1VKX - chains A and B of the 4 polymer chains in the assembly; structure by X-ray diffraction, 2.90 A resolution.

== Chain A ==
Name: Protein (nf-kappa B P65 subunit)
Organism: Mus musculus
UniProtKB: Q04207 (TF65_MOUSE); residue numbers follow UniProt; this construct covers 19-291
Amino-acid sequence (273 residues; row label = number of the first residue in the row):
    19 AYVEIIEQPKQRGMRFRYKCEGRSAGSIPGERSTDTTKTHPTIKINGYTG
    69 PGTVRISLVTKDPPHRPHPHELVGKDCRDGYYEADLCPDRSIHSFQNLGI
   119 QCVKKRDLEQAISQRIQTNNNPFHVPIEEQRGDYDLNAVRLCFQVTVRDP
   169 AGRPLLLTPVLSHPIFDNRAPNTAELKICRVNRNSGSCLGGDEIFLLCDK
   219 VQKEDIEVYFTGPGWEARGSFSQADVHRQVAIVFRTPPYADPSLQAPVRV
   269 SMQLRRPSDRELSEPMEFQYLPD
Construct notes: conflict Ala19 (Pro in Q04207)
Swiss-Prot annotation at these positions:
  - modified residue: Cys38 (Cysteine persulfide), Lys122 (N6-acetyllysine), Lys123 (N6-acetyllysine), Thr176 (Phosphothreonine), Lys218 (N6-acetyllysine), Lys221 (N6-acetyllysine), Thr254 (Phosphothreonine), Ser276 (Phosphoserine), Ser281 (Phosphoserine)
  - cross-link (Glycyl lysine isopeptide (Lys-Gly)): Lys37 (interchain with G-Cter in SUMO3), Lys122 (interchain with G-Cter in SUMO3), Lys123 (interchain with G-Cter in SUMO3)
  - mutagenesis: Cys38 (C38S: Abolishes sulfhydration and impairs interaction with RPS3), Ser281 (S281A/E: Abolishes DNA-binding and transcriptional activity)

== Chain B ==
Name: Protein (nf-kappa B P50 subunit)
Organism: Mus musculus
UniProtKB: P25799 (NFKB1_MOUSE); residues 339-650 here correspond to UniProt positions 39-350 (UniProt number = residue number - 300)
Amino-acid sequence (312 residues; each row starts with the number of its first residue):
   339 GPYLQILEQPKQRGFRFRYVCEGPSHGGLPGASSEKNKKSYPQVKICNYV
   389 GPAKVIVQLVTNGKNIHLHAHSLVGKHCEDGVCTVTAGPKDMVVGFANLG
   439 ILHVTKKKVFETLEARMTEACIRGYNPGLLVHSDLAYLQAEGGGDRQLTD
   489 REKEIIRQAAVQQTKEMDLSVVRLMFTAFLPDSTGSFTRRLEPVVSDAIY
   539 DSKAPNASNLKIVRMDRTAGCVTGGEEIYLLCDKVQKDDIQIRFYEEEEN
   589 GGVWEGFGDFSPTDVHRQFAIVFKTPKYKDVNITKPASVFVQLRRKSDLE
   639 TSEPKPFLYYPE
Disulfides: Cys416-Cys421
Swiss-Prot annotation at these positions:
  - modified residue: Cys359 (S-nitrosocysteine), Ser635 (Phosphoserine)
  - lipidation: Cys359 (S-(15-deoxy-Delta12,14-prostaglandin J2-9-yl)cysteine)
  - cross-link: Lys623 (Glycyl lysine isopeptide (Lys-Gly) (interchain with G-Cter in SUMO2))

== How chain A and chain B interact ==
Residue-residue contacts (30):
  Cys197(A) with His604(B)
  Arg198(A) with Glu565(B), salt bridge; Tyr567(B), hydrogen bond; Val610(B)
  Val199(A) with Tyr567(B), hydrogen bond (backbone-side chain)
  Asn200(A) with Asp554(B), hydrogen bond; Tyr567(B)
  Glu211(A) with Arg552(B), salt bridge
  Phe213(A) with Arg552(B); Met553(B); Asp554(B); Tyr567(B); Leu569(B), hydrophobic
  Leu215(A) with Tyr567(B), hydrophobic; His604(B), hydrogen bond (backbone-side chain); Ala608(B), hydrophobic; Val610(B), hydrophobic
  Cys216(A) with His604(B), hydrogen bond (backbone-side chain)
  Asp217(A) with Arg605(B), salt bridge
  His245(A) with Leu569(B); Cys570(B), hydrogen bond (side chain-backbone); Asp571(B); Phe607(B), hydrogen bond (side chain-backbone)
  Arg246(A) with Asp571(B), salt bridge; Phe607(B)
  Val248(A) with His604(B); Arg605(B)
  Ala249(A) with Leu569(B), hydrophobic
  Val251(A) with Arg552(B); Leu569(B), hydrophobic
Other interface residues (no listed pair), chain A (15 interface residues in all): Asp243
Other interface residues (no listed pair), chain B (14 interface residues in all): Val551

== Overview ==
15 residues of chain A face 14 of chain B across their interface, with 7 hydrogen bonds and 4 salt bridges.
Polar contacts include Arg198(A)-Glu565(B), Glu211(A)-Arg552(B) and Asp217(A)-Arg605(B). UniProt lists 2
mutagenesis sites on chain A.
Here chain A is Protein (nf-kappa B P65 subunit) and chain B is Protein (nf-kappa B P50 subunit), both from
Mus musculus. Entry 1VKX (Crystal structure of the nfkb P50/P65 heterodimer complexed to the immunoglobulin kb
DNA) was determined by X-ray diffraction.
